PDB entry 2E43 | X-ray diffraction, 2.10 A resolution | chains D and B of the 4 polymer chains in the assembly

== Chain D ==
Molecule: 16-nt DNA strand
Sequence (16 nucleotides; each row starts with the number of its first residue):
   101 AATATTGCGCAATCCT

== Chain B ==
Name: CCAAT/enhancer-binding protein beta
From: Homo sapiens
UniProtKB: P17676 (CEBPB_HUMAN); numbering as in UniProt (aligned over 259-336)
Chain sequence (78 residues; numbered 259 to 336; the number before each row is that of its first residue):
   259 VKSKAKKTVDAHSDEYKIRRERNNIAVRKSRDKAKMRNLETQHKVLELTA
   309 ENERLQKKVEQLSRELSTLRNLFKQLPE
Unresolved in the structure: 259-270, 335-336
Sequence notes: engineered mutation Ala269 (Lys in P17676)
Swiss-Prot annotation at these positions:
  - region: Lys275 to Arg295 (Basic motif), Leu297 to Leu304 (Leucine-zipper)
  - modified residue: Thr266 (Phosphothreonine), Ser288 (Phosphoserine), Ser325 (Phosphoserine)
  - cross-link (Glycyl lysine isopeptide (Lys-Gly)): Lys260 (interchain with G-Cter in SUMO2), Lys262 (interchain with G-Cter in SUMO2), Lys332 (interchain with G-Cter in SUMO2)
  - mutagenesis: Ser288 (S288A: Loss of nuclear translocation)

== Interface between chain D and chain B ==
Contacting residue pairs - 10 pairs, chain D then chain B:
  DG109(D) with Asn282(B), sugar contact; Arg289(B), base contact
  DC110(D) with Tyr274(B), sugar contact; Arg278(B), salt bridge to the phosphate; Asn282(B), hydrogen bond to the phosphate
  DA111(D) with Tyr274(B), hydrogen bond to the phosphate; Arg278(B), hydrogen bond to the base; Asn281(B), hydrogen bond to the base; Val285(B), base contact
  DA112(D) with Asn281(B), base contact
Interface residues without a listed pair, chain B (7 interface residues in all): Arg286

== Overview ==
4 residues of chain D and 7 residues of chain B are in contact; the contacts include 4 hydrogen bonds and 1
salt bridge. Polar contacts include DA111(D)-Arg278(B), DA111(D)-Asn281(B) and DC110(D)-Asn282(B). From
UniProt: one mutagenesis site on chain B.
Chain D is a 16-nt DNA strand and chain B is CCAAT/enhancer-binding protein beta (Homo sapiens); the
structure, Crystal structure of C/EBPbeta Bzip homodimer K269A mutant bound to A High Affinity DNA fragment,
was determined by X-ray diffraction.
